5B1M - chains F and J of the 10 polymer chains in the assembly; structure by X-ray diffraction, 2.34 A resolution.

== Chain F ==
Name: Histone H4
Source organism: Mus musculus
Reference sequence: P62806 (H4_MOUSE); residues 0-102 here correspond to UniProt positions 1-103 (UniProt number = residue number + 1)
Sequence (106 residues; row label = number of the first residue in the row; numbers below 1 keep their minus sign (Gly-3 is residue -3)):
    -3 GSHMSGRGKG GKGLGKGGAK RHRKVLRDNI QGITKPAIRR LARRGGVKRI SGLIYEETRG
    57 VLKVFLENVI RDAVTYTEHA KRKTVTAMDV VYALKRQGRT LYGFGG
Unresolved in the structure: -3 to 18
Construct notes: expression tag (-3 to -1)
UniProt features mapped onto this chain:
  - DNA-binding region: Lys16 to Lys20
  - modified residue: Ser1 (N-acetylserine), Arg3 (Asymmetric dimethylarginine), Lys5 (N6-(2-hydroxyisobutyryl)lysine), Lys8 (N6-(2-hydroxyisobutyryl)lysine), Lys12 (N6-(2-hydroxyisobutyryl)lysine), Lys16 (N6-(2-hydroxyisobutyryl)lysine), Lys20 (N6,N6,N6-trimethyllysine), Lys31 (N6-(2-hydroxyisobutyryl)lysine), Lys44 (N6-(2-hydroxyisobutyryl)lysine), Ser47 (Phosphoserine), Tyr51 (Phosphotyrosine), Lys59 (N6-(2-hydroxyisobutyryl)lysine), Lys77 (N6-(2-hydroxyisobutyryl)lysine), Lys79 (N6-(2-hydroxyisobutyryl)lysine), Thr80 (Phosphothreonine), Tyr88 (Phosphotyrosine), Lys91 (N6-(2-hydroxyisobutyryl)lysine)
  - cross-link (Glycyl lysine isopeptide (Lys-Gly)): Lys12 (interchain with G-Cter in SUMO2), Lys20 (interchain with G-Cter in SUMO2), Lys31 (interchain with G-Cter in SUMO2), Lys59 (interchain with G-Cter in SUMO2), Lys79 (interchain with G-Cter in SUMO2), Lys91 (interchain with G-Cter in SUMO2)

== Chain J ==
Molecule: 146-nt DNA strand
Source organism: Homo sapiens
Sequence (146 nucleotides; numbered 147 to 292; the number before each row is that of its first residue):
   147 ATCAATATCC ACCTGCAGAT TCTACCAAAA GTGTATTTGG AAACTGCTCC ATCAAAAGGC
   207 ATGTTCAGCT GAATTCAGCT GAACATGCCT TTTGATGGAG CAGTTTCCAA ATACACTTTT
   267 GGTAGAATCT GCAGGTGGAT ATTGAT

== Chain F / chain J interface ==
Contacting residue pairs (7; chain F residue first):
  Thr30(F) with DA207(J), phosphate contact; DT208(J), phosphate contact
  Pro32(F) with DA207(J), phosphate contact; DT208(J), phosphate contact
  Arg36(F) with DA207(J), salt bridge to the phosphate
  Arg45(F) with DT216(J), sugar contact
  Lys77(F) with DA187(J), salt bridge to the phosphate
Interface residues without a listed pair, chain F (7 interface residues in all): Lys31, Thr80
Interface residues without a listed pair, chain J (7 interface residues in all): DC196, DG214, DG217

== In short ==
Chain F and chain J each contribute 7 residues to their interface, with 2 salt bridges. Polar pairs include
Arg36(F)-DA207(J) and Lys77(F)-DA187(J). UniProt lists a DNA-binding region on chain F.
Chain F is Histone H4 (Mus musculus) and chain J is a 146-nt DNA strand (Homo sapiens); the structure, The
mouse nucleosome structure containing H3.1, was determined by X-ray diffraction (same publication as 5B1L).
